2LL6 - chains A and B; structure by solution NMR.

== Chain A ==
Molecule: Calmodulin
Source organism: Homo sapiens
UniProt: P62158 (CALM_HUMAN); residues 1-148 here correspond to UniProt positions 2-149 (UniProt number = residue number + 1)
Sequence (148 residues; numbered 1 to 148; the number before each row is that of its first residue):
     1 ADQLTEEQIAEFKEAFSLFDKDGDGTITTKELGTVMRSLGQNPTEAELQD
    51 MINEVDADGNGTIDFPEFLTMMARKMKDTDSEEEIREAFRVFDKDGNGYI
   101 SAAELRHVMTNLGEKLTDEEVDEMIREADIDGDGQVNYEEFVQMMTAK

== Chain B ==
Molecule: Nitric oxide synthase, inducible
Source organism: Homo sapiens
Notes: EC 1.14.13.39; fragment: Calmodulin-binding region residues 515-531
UniProt: P35228 (NOS2_HUMAN); residues 149-165 here correspond to UniProt positions 515-531 (UniProt number = residue number + 366)
Sequence (17 residues; row label = number of the first residue in the row):
   149 LKVLVKAVLFACMLMRK

== Chain A / chain B interface ==
Contacting residue pairs (24):
  Phe19(A) - Ala155(B)
  Met36(A) - Met163(B)
  Gln41(A) - Met163(B)
  Met51(A) - Leu162(B)
  Met51(A) - Met163(B)
  Glu54(A) - Lys165(B)
  Phe68(A) - Phe158(B)
  Met71(A) - Leu162(B)
  Met72(A) - Phe158(B)
  Lys75(A) - Lys165(B)
  Glu84(A) - Met161(B)
  Glu87(A) - Cys160(B)
  Ala88(A) - Val156(B)
  Val91(A) - Val156(B)
  Phe92(A) - Leu149(B)
  Phe92(A) - Leu152(B)
  Phe92(A) - Val156(B)
  Met124(A) - Leu149(B)
  Glu127(A) - Leu149(B)
  Glu127(A) - Lys150(B)
  Val136(A) - Leu149(B)
  Phe141(A) - Val153(B)
  Met144(A) - Leu149(B)
  Met145(A) - Leu157(B)
Other interface residues (no listed pair), chain A (29 interface residues in all): Gln8, Glu11, Leu32, Val35, Asp50, Met76, Glu83, Ile100, Leu105
Other interface residues (no listed pair), chain B (17 interface residues in all): Val151, Lys154, Ala159, Arg164

== Summary ==
29 residues of chain A face 17 of chain B across their interface.
Here chain A is Calmodulin and chain B is Nitric oxide synthase, inducible, both from Homo sapiens. Entry 2LL6
(Solution NMR structure of CaM bound to iNOS CaM binding domain peptide) was determined by solution NMR
together with 2LL7 from the same study.
